PDB entry 1EJV | X-ray diffraction, 2.40 A resolution | chains C and B of the 3 polymer chains in the assembly

[Chain C]
Molecule: Urease alpha subunit
From: Klebsiella aerogenes
Notes: EC 3.5.1.5
UniProt: P18314 (URE1_KLEAE); residues 1001-1567 here correspond to UniProt positions 1-567 (UniProt number = residue number - 1000)
Sequence (567 residues; row label = number of the first residue in the row):
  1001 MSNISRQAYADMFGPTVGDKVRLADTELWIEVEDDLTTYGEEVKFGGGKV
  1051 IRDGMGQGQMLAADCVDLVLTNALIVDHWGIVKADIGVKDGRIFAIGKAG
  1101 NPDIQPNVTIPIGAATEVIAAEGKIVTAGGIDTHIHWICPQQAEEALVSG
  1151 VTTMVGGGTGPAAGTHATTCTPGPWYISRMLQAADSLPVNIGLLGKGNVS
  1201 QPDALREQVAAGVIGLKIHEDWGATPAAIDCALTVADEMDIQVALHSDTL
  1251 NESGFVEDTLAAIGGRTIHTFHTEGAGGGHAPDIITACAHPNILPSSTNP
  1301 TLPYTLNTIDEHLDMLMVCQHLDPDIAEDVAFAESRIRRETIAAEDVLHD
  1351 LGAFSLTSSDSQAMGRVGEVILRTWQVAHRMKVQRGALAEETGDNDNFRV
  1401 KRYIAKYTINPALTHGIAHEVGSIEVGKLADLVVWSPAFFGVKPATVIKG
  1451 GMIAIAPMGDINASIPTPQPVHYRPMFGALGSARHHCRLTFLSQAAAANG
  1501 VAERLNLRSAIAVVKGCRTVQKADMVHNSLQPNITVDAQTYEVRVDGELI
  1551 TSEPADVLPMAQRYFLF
Not modelled in the structure: 1001, 1318-1330
Construct notes: modified residue (1217); engineered mutation Q1320 (His320 in P18314)
Modified / non-standard residues: K1217 (lysine nz-carboxylic acid; KCX)
Swiss-Prot annotation at these positions:
  - binding site (Ni(2+)): H1134, H1136, K1217, H1246, H1272, D1360
  - binding site (substrate): H1219
  - modified residue: K1217 (N6-carboxylysine)
Ion coordination: Ni2+ site 1: H1134, H1136, K1217, D1360; Ni2+ site 2: K1217, H1246, H1272

[Chain B]
Molecule: Urease beta subunit
From: Klebsiella aerogenes
Notes: EC 3.5.1.5
UniProt: P18315 (URE2_KLEAE); residues 2001-2101 here correspond to UniProt positions 1-101 (UniProt number = residue number - 2000)
Sequence (101 residues; row label = number of the first residue in the row):
  2001 MIPGEYHVKPGQIALNTGRATCRVVVENHGDRPIQVGSHYHFAEVNPALK
  2051 FDRQQAAGYRLNIPAGTAVRFEPGQKREVELVAFAGHRAVFGFRGEVMGP
  2101 L

[Chain C / chain B interface]
Residue-residue contacts (85; chain C residue first):
  S1002(C) with A2014(B); L2015(B), hydrogen bond (backbone-backbone); N2062(B)
  N1003(C) with I2013(B); A2014(B)
  I1004(C) with Q2012(B); I2013(B), hydrogen bond (backbone-backbone); P2064(B), hydrophobic
  S1005(C) with G2011(B)
  R1006(C) with V2008(B); K2009(B), hydrogen bond (side chain-backbone); P2010(B); G2011(B), hydrogen bond (backbone-backbone); Q2012(B); I2013(B)
  Q1007(C) with V2008(B)
  A1010(C) with Y2006(B); V2008(B), hydrophobic
  F1013(C) with A2065(B)
  P1015(C) with Y2006(B)
  V1017(C) with K2009(B)
  G1018(C) with K2009(B)
  D1019(C) with H2007(B); V2008(B); K2009(B), hydrogen bond (side chain-backbone)
  K1020(C) with Y2006(B); H2007(B), hydrogen bond (backbone-backbone)
  V1021(C) with E2005(B); Y2006(B), hydrophobic
  R1022(C) with M2001(B); I2002(B); G2004(B); E2005(B), salt bridge
  A1024(C) with P2003(B); G2004(B), hydrogen bond (backbone-backbone)
  D1025(C) with M2001(B); P2003(B)
  W1029(C) with E2005(B); H2007(B)
  Y1039(C) with I2013(B), hydrophobic; A2014(B); L2015(B); N2016(B), hydrogen bond (backbone-backbone)
  G1040(C) with L2015(B); N2016(B), hydrogen bond (backbone-side chain); H2039(B); R2060(B); A2065(B)
  E1041(C) with N2016(B); R2019(B), salt bridge; H2039(B), salt bridge; R2060(B), salt bridge
  E1042(C) with A2065(B)
  G1048(C) with G2037(B)
  K1049(C) with G2066(B)
  V1050(C) with S2038(B); H2039(B); A2065(B), hydrophobic; G2066(B)
  D1053(C) with G2092(B)
  G1054(C) with F2091(B); F2093(B)
  M1055(C) with H2039(B); Y2040(B), hydrophobic; F2093(B), hydrophobic
  Q1059(C) with F2091(B)
  P1102(C) with G2086(B); H2087(B), hydrogen bond (backbone-backbone)
  D1103(C) with A2085(B); H2087(B), hydrogen bond (backbone-backbone); R2088(B), hydrogen bond (backbone-backbone); A2089(B), hydrogen bond (backbone-backbone); F2091(B)
  I1104(C) with F2084(B), hydrophobic; A2085(B), hydrogen bond (backbone-backbone); G2086(B); A2089(B)
  Q1105(C) with G2086(B)
  P1106(C) with A2085(B)
  G1123(C) with Y2006(B)
  P1437(C) with G2004(B)
  A1438(C) with P2003(B); G2004(B)
  R1563(C) with M2001(B)
  Y1564(C) with P2003(B)
Interface residues without a listed pair, chain C (43 interface residues in all): Y1009, M1012, G1014, R1052
Interface residues without a listed pair, chain B (38 interface residues in all): I2063, T2067, E2080

[Overview]
The interface between chain C and chain B involves 43 residues on one side and 38 on the other, with 14
hydrogen bonds and 4 salt bridges. Polar pairs include R1022(C)-E2005(B), E1041(C)-R2019(B) and
E1041(C)-H2039(B).
Chain C is Urease alpha subunit and chain B is Urease beta subunit, both from Klebsiella aerogenes; the
structure, Crystal structure of the H320Q variant of klebsiella aerogenes urease, was determined by X-ray
diffraction, deposited together with 1EJR, 1EJS, 1EJT and 1EJU.
